PDB entry 5DTD | X-ray diffraction, 2.64 A resolution | chains B and C of the 4 polymer chains in the assembly

== Chain B ==
Name: DNA-binding protein Fis
From: Escherichia coli
UniProtKB: P0A6R3 (FIS_ECOLI); residue numbers follow UniProt; this construct covers 1-98
Sequence (98 residues; each row starts with the number of its first residue):
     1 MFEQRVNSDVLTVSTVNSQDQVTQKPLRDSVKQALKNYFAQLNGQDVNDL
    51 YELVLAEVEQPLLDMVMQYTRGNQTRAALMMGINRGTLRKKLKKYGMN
Swiss-Prot annotation at these positions:
  - DNA-binding region: Gln-74 to Lys-93 (H-T-H motif)
  - region: Asn-17 to Gly-44 (Required for the stimulation of HIN-mediated recombination)
From the paper describing this entry:
  - binding site for the 27-nt DNA strand (chain C): Gln-74, Thr-75
  - mutagenesis - N73A (140-fold): decreased binding to F1
  - mutagenesis - R71A, T75A: unchanged binding to F1
  - mutagenesis - R71A: decreased binding to F27
  - mutagenesis - R71A: decreased binding to F28
  - mutagenesis - R71A: decreased binding to F1+/-8G

== Chain C ==
Molecule: 27-nt DNA strand
Sequence (27 nucleotides; numbered 1 to 27; the number before each row is that of its first residue):
     1 AAATTCGTTTGAATTTTGAGCGAATTT

== Chain B / chain C interface ==
Residue-residue contacts (11):
  Gly-72(B) / DC6(C)  phosphate contact
  Asn-73(B) / DT5(C)  hydrogen bond to the phosphate
  Asn-73(B) / DC6(C)  phosphate contact
  Gln-74(B) / DC6(C)  hydrogen bond to the phosphate
  Thr-75(B) / DT5(C)  sugar contact
  Thr-75(B) / DC6(C)  hydrogen bond to the phosphate
  Arg-85(B) / DC6(C)  base contact
  Arg-85(B) / DG7(C)  hydrogen bond to the base
  Arg-85(B) / DT8(C)  hydrogen bond to the base
  Arg-89(B) / DG7(C)  salt bridge to the phosphate
  Arg-89(B) / DT8(C)  salt bridge to the phosphate
Other interface residues (no listed pair), chain B (7 interface residues in all): Arg-76

== Overview ==
Chain B and chain C form an interface of 7 and 4 residues respectively; the contacts include 5 hydrogen bonds
and 2 salt bridges. Among the polar pairs are Arg-85(B)/DG7(C), Arg-85(B)/DT8(C) and Asn-73(B)/DT5(C). The
paper reports a binding site for the 27-nt DNA strand (chain C) at Gln-74(B) and Thr-75(B); N73A of chain B
reduces binding to F1; 3 substitutions were tested in all.
Here chain B is DNA-binding protein Fis (Escherichia coli) and chain C is a 27-nt DNA strand. Entry 5DTD
(Crystal structure of Fis bound to 27bp DNA F1-8C (AAATTCGTTTGAATTTTGAGCGAATTT)) was determined by X-ray
diffraction together with 5DS9, 5E3L, 5E3M, 5E3N and 5E3O from the same study.
